Entry 6AHU (electron microscopy, 3.66 A resolution); this record covers chains B and T of the 13 polymer chains in the assembly.

[Chain B]
Name: Ribonucleases P/MRP protein subunit POP1
Organism: Homo sapiens
Notes: EC 3.1.26.5
Reference sequence: Q99575 (POP1_HUMAN); numbering as in UniProt (aligned over 1-1024)
Amino-acid sequence (1024 residues; row label = number of the first residue in the row):
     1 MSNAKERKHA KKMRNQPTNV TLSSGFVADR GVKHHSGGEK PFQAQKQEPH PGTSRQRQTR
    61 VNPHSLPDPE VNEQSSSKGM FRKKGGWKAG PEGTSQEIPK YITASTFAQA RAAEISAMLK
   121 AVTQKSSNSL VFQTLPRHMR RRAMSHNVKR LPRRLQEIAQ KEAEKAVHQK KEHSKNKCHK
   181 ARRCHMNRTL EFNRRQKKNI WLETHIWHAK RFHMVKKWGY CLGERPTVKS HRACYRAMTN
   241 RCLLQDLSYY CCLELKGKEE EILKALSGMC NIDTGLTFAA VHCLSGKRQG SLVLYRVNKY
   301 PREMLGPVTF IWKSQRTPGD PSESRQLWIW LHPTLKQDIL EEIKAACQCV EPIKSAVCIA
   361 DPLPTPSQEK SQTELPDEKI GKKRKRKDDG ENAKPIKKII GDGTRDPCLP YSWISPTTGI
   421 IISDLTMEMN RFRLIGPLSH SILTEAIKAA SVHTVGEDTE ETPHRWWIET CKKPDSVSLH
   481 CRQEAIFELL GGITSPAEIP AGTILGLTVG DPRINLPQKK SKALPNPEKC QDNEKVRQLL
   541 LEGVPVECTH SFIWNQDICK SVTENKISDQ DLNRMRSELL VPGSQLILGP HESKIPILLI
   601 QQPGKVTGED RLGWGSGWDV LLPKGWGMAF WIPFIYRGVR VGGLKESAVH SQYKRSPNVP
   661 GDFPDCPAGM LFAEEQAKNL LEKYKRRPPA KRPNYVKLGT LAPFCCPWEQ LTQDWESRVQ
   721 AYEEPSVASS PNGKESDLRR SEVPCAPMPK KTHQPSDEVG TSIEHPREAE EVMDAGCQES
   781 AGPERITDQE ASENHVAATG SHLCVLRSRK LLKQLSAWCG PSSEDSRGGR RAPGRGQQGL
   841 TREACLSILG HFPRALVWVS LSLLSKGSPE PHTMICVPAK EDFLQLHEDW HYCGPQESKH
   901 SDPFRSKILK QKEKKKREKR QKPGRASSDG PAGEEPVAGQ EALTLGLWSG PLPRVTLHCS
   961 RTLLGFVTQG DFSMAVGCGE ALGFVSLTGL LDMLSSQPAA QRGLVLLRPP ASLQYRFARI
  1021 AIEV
Disordered / not traced: 1-99, 167-180, 351-389, 723-800, 921-940
UniProt features mapped onto this chain:
  - modified residue (Phosphoserine): Ser-367, Ser-584, Ser-729, Ser-730
  - natural variant: Asp-511 (D511Y: In ANXD2), Pro-582 (P582S: In ANXD2), Gly-583 (G583E: In ANXD2), Glu-675 (E675Q: In a breast cancer sample)

[Chain T]
Molecule: tRNA
Organism: Homo sapiens
Sequence (72 nucleotides; numbered 1 to 72; the number before each row is that of its first residue):
     1 GUUUCCGUAG UGUAGUGGUU AUCACGUUCG CCUAACACGC GAAAGGUCCC CGGUUCGAAA
    61 CCGGGCGGAA AC

[Interface between chain B and chain T]
Pairs across the interface - 12 pairs, chain B then chain T:
  Ser-129(B) with C72(T), phosphate contact
  Leu-130(B) with G1(T), base contact; C72(T), base contact
  Gln-133(B) with G1(T), hydrogen bond to the base
  Met-144(B) with U2(T), sugar contact
  Ser-145(B) with U2(T), hydrogen bond to the phosphate; U3(T), hydrogen bond to the phosphate
  His-146(B) with U3(T), salt bridge to the phosphate
  Glu-162(B) with C72(T), hydrogen bond to the sugar
  Lys-165(B) with A71(T), sugar contact; C72(T), phosphate contact
  Ala-166(B) with U3(T), sugar contact
Other interface residues (no listed pair), chain B (12 interface residues in all): Phe-132, Arg-140, Arg-142

[Summary]
12 residues of chain B face 5 of chain T across their interface, with 4 hydrogen bonds and 1 salt bridge.
Polar contacts include Gln-133(B)/G1(T), Glu-162(B)/C72(T) and Ser-145(B)/U2(T).
Chain B is Ribonucleases P/MRP protein subunit POP1 and chain T is tRNA, both from Homo sapiens; the
structure, Cryo-EM structure of human Ribonuclease P with mature tRNA, was determined by electron microscopy
together with 6AHR and 6AHV from the same study.
